PDB entry 6UYE | electron microscopy, 3.96 A resolution | chains A and G of the 12 polymer chains in the assembly

Chain A:
Molecule: SGP
From: Ebola virus
UniProtKB: A0A1C4HDL5 (A0A1C4HDL5_9MONO); numbering as in UniProt (aligned over 32-292)
Sequence (261 residues; each row starts with the number of its first residue):
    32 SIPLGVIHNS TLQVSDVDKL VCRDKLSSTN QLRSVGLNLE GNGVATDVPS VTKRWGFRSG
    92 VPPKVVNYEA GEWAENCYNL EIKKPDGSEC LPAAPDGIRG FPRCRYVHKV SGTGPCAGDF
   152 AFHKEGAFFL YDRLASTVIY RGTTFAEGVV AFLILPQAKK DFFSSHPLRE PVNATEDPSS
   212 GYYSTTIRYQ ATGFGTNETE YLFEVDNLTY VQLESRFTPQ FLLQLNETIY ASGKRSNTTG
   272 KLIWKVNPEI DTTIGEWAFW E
Unresolved in the structure: 188-214, 286-288
Cystine bridges: Cys108-Cys135, Cys121-Cys147
Glycans and other covalent adducts: N-acetylglucosamine (NAG) linked to Asn228, Asn238, Asn257, Asn268

Chain G:
Molecule: Antibody rEBOV-548 Fab, heavy chain
From: Homo sapiens
Notes: antibody fragment or engineered binder
Sequence (132 residues; each row starts with the number of its first residue):
     1 QVQVEESGGG VVQPGGSLRL SCAASGFMFS NYGMHWVRQA PGKGLEWMAF IRYDDSKKFY
    61 ADSVKGRFTI SRDNSKNTLY LQMNSLRAED TALYYCAKEL LQVYTSAWGE GHSYYYALDV
   121 WGLGTAVTVS SA
Cystine bridges: Cys22-Cys96

How chain A and chain G interact:
Pairs across the interface (28):
  Glu229(A) - Lys57(G)  salt bridge
  Glu231(A) - Arg52(G)  salt bridge
  Glu231(A) - Lys57(G)
  Leu256(A) - Trp108(G)  hydrophobic
  Ile260(A) - Trp108(G)  hydrophobic
  Lys265(A) - Ser106(G)  hydrogen bond (side chain-backbone)
  Asn268(A) - Tyr104(G)
  Gly271(A) - Tyr115(G)
  Lys272(A) - Ser113(G)
  Lys272(A) - Tyr114(G)  hydrogen bond (backbone-backbone)
  Lys272(A) - Tyr116(G)
  Leu273(A) - Tyr104(G)  hydrophobic
  Leu273(A) - His112(G)
  Leu273(A) - Ser113(G)
  Ile274(A) - Gly111(G)
  Ile274(A) - His112(G)  hydrogen bond (backbone-backbone)
  Ile274(A) - Tyr114(G)  hydrophobic
  Trp275(A) - Tyr104(G)
  Trp275(A) - Ala107(G)  hydrophobic
  Trp275(A) - Gly109(G)
  Trp275(A) - Glu110(G)
  Trp275(A) - Gly111(G)
  Lys276(A) - Gly109(G)
  Lys276(A) - Glu110(G)  hydrogen bond (backbone-backbone)
  Asn278(A) - Trp108(G)  hydrogen bond (side chain-backbone)
  Asn278(A) - Gly109(G)
  Asn278(A) - Glu110(G)
  Ile281(A) - Trp108(G)
Interface residues without a listed pair, chain A (15 interface residues in all): Thr259
The authors on this interface:
  - epitope / paratope residues, chain A: Lys272(A)

In short:
15 residues of chain A face 14 of chain G across their interface; the contacts include 5 hydrogen bonds and 2
salt bridges. Polar pairs include Glu229(A)-Lys57(G), Glu231(A)-Arg52(G) and Lys265(A)-Ser106(G). Covalently
linked N-acetylglucosamine: at Asn228(A), Asn238(A), Asn257(A) and Asn268(A). From the paper: the
epitope/paratope residue Lys272(A).
Here chain A is SGP (Ebola virus) and chain G is Antibody rEBOV-548 Fab, heavy chain (Homo sapiens). Entry
6UYE (EBOV GPdMuc Makona bound to rEBOV-548 Fab) was determined by electron microscopy.
